7FN5 - chains A and B; structure by X-ray diffraction, 1.69 A resolution.

[Chain A]
Molecule: Pre-mRNA-splicing factor 8
Organism: Saccharomyces cerevisiae S288C
UniProtKB: P33334 (PRP8_YEAST); residues 1836-2090 here = UniProt positions 1836-2090
Chain sequence (258 residues; row label = number of the first residue in the row):
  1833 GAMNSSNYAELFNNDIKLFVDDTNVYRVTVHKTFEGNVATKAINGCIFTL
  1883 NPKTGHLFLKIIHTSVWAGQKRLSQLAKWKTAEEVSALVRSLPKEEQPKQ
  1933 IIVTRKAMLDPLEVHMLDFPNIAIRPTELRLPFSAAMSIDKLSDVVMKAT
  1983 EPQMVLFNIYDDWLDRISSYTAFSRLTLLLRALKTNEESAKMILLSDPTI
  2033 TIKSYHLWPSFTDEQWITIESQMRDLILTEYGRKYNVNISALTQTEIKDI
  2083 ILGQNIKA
Disordered / not traced: 2070-2090
Construct notes: expression tag (1833-1835)
UniProt features mapped onto this chain:
  - mutagenesis: Asp1853 (D1853A: Alters protein folding. Severely impaired growth. Strongly reduced growth at 35 degrees Celsius; when associated with A-1854; D1853N: Reduced growth at 30 degrees Celsius ...), Asp1854 (D1854A: Reduced growth at 30 degrees Celsius. Strongly reduced growth at 16 degrees Celsius. Strongly reduced growth at 35 degrees Celsius; when associated with A-1853 ...), Thr1855 (T1855A: Reduced growth at 30 degrees Celsius. Strongly reduced growth at 16 degrees Celsius), Thr1936 (T1936A: Reduced growth at 30 degrees Celsius. Strongly reduced growth at 16 degrees Celsius), Arg1937 (R1937K: Severely impaired growth. Reduced growth at 30 degrees Celsius. Strongly reduced growth at 16 degrees Celsius)

[Chain B]
Molecule: A1 cistron-splicing factor AAR2
Organism: Saccharomyces cerevisiae S288C
UniProtKB: P32357 (AAR2_YEAST); aligned to UniProt positions 1-317 over residues 1-317
Chain sequence (308 residues; row label = number of the first residue in the row; note: 13 numbers in that range are skipped by the numbering (no residue carries them; nothing is unmodelled there); numbers below 1 keep their minus sign (Gly-3 is residue -3)):
    -3 GAMAMNTVPFTSAPIEVTIGIDQYSFNVKENQPFHGIKDIPIGHVHVIHF
    47 QHADNSSMRYGYWFDCRMGNFYIQYDPKDGLYKMMEERDGAKFENIVHNF
    97 KERQMMVSYPKIDEDDTWYNLTEFVQMDKIRKIVRKDENQFSYVDSSMTT
   147 VQENEL
   166 SSSSSDPAHSLNYTVINFKSREAIRPGHEMEDFLDKSYYLNTVMLQGIFK
   216 NSSNYFGELQFAFLNAMFFGNYGSSLQWHAMIELICSSATVPKHMLDKLD
   266 EILYYQIKTLPEQYSDILLNERVWNICLYSSFQKNSLHNTEKIMENKYPE
   316 LL
Disordered / not traced: -3 to 0, 166-169
Construct notes: expression tag (-3 to 0); conflict Ser166 (Leu153 in P32357), Ser167 (Lys154 in P32357), Ser170 (Asp in P32357)
Small-molecule neighbours: 5-bromo-N-propylthiophene-3-carboxamide (VXK): Pro5, Phe6, Thr7, Tyr68, Gln70, Glu83, Phe89, Ile92, Phe96
UniProt features mapped onto this chain:
  - region: Leu261 to Ile282 (Leucine-zipper)
  - modified residue: Ser253 (Phosphoserine), Thr274 (Phosphothreonine)

[How chain A and chain B interact]
Contacting residue pairs - 17 pairs, chain A then chain B:
  Gln1907(A) - Met195(B)
  Gln1907(A) - Leu199(B)
  Leu1908(A) - Met195(B)  hydrophobic
  Trp1911(A) - Glu194(B)
  Trp1911(A) - Met195(B)
  Trp1911(A) - Phe198(B)  hydrophobic
  Asp1942(A) - Lys184(B)  salt bridge
  Asp1942(A) - Phe198(B)
  Glu1945(A) - Lys184(B)  salt bridge
  Val1946(A) - Ile189(B)  hydrophobic
  Val1946(A) - Glu194(B)
  Val1946(A) - Phe198(B)  hydrophobic
  His1947(A) - Glu194(B)
  Leu1949(A) - Lys184(B)
  Leu1949(A) - Ser185(B)
  Leu1949(A) - Arg186(B)
  Asp1950(A) - Arg186(B)  salt bridge

[Summary]
Chain A and chain B form an interface of 9 and 8 residues respectively, with 3 salt bridges. Among the polar
pairs are Asp1942(A)-Lys184(B), Glu1945(A)-Lys184(B) and Asp1950(A)-Arg186(B). Ligands of chain B:
5-bromo-N-propylthiophene-3-carboxamide. Curated annotation (UniProt) lists 5 mutagenesis sites on chain A.
Chain A is Pre-mRNA-splicing factor 8 and chain B is A1 cistron-splicing factor AAR2, both from Saccharomyces
cerevisiae S288C; the structure, PanDDA analysis group deposition -- Aar2/RNaseH in complex with fragment
P06H04 from the F2X-Universal Library, was determined by X-ray diffraction (same publication as 5ST0, 5ST1,
5ST2, 5ST3, 5ST4, 5ST5 and 248 further entries).
